Entry 5C3P (X-ray diffraction, 2.10 A resolution); this record covers chain A.

Chain A:
Name: Thymine dioxygenase
Source organism: Neurospora crassa
Reference sequence: Q7RYZ9 (Q7RYZ9_NEUCR); residue numbers follow UniProt; this construct covers 1-333
Sequence (343 residues; numbered -1 to 341; the number before each row is that of its first residue; numbers below 1 keep their minus sign (Gly-1 is residue -1)):
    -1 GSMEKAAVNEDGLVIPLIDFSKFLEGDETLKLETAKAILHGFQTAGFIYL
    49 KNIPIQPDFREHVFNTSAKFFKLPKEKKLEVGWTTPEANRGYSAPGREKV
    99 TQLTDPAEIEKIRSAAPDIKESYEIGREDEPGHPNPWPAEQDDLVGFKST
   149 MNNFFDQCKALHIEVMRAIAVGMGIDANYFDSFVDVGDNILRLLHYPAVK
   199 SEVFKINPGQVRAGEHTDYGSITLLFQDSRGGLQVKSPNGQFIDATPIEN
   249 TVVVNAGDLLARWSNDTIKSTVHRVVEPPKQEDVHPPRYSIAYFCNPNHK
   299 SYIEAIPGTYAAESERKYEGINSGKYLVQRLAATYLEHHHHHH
Disordered / not traced: -1 to 0, 110-113, 334-341
Construct notes: expression tag (-1 to 0, 334-341)
Metal / ion sites: Ni2+: His214, Asp216, His271 (together with 2-oxoglutaric acid)
Small-molecule neighbours: 2-oxoglutaric acid (AKG): Arg190, Leu192, Tyr194, His214, Asp216, Leu223, Leu231, His271, Val273, Arg286, Ser288, Phe292
What the authors report for this chain:
  - binding site for 2-oxoglutaric acid: Arg190, Leu192, Tyr194, Leu223, Val273, Arg286, Ser288
  - Ni2+ coordination: His214, Asp216, His271

Overview:
Ligands of chain A: 2-oxoglutaric acid. His214, Asp216 and His271 coordinate Ni2+. The paper reports a binding
site for 2-oxoglutaric acid at Arg190, Leu192 and Tyr194 among others; Ni2+ coordination by His214, Asp216 and
His271.
Chain A is Thymine dioxygenase (Neurospora crassa); the structure, Crystal structure of the full-length
Neurospora crassa T7H in complex with alpha-KG, was determined by X-ray diffraction (same publication as 5C3O,
5C3Q, 5C3R and 5C3S).
